6HVW - chains L and V of the 28 polymer chains in the assembly; structure by X-ray diffraction, 3.00 A resolution.

== Chain L ==
Molecule: Proteasome subunit beta type-6
From: Saccharomyces cerevisiae (strain ATCC 204508 / S288c)
Notes: EC 3.4.25.1
Reference sequence: P23724 (PSB6_YEAST); residues 1-222 here correspond to UniProt positions 20-241 (UniProt number = residue number + 19)
Chain sequence (222 residues; each row starts with the number of its first residue):
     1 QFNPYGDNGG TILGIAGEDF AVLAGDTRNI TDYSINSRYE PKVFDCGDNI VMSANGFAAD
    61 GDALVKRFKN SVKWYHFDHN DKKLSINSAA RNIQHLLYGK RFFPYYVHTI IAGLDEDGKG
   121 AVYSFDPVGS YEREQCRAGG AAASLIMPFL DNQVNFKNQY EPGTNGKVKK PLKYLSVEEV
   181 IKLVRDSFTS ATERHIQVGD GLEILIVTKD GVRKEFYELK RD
Bound ions: Mg2+: Asp222 (shared with Ile163(V), Asp166(V), Ser169(V) of chain V)
Small-molecule neighbours: GVW ((2S)-N-[(2S,3R)-1-[(4AS,8AS)-1,2,3,4,4A,5,6,7,8,8A-decahydronaphthalen-2-yl]-4-methyl-3,4-bis(oxidanyl)pentan-2-yl]-3-(4-methoxyphenyl)-2-[[(2S)-2-(2-morpholin-4-ylethanoylamino)propanoyl]amino]propanamide): Asp126, Pro127, Val128, Ser130, Glu132

== Chain V ==
Molecule: Proteasome subunit beta type-10, Proteasome subunit beta type-2
From: Homo sapiens
Notes: EC 3.4.25.1; engineered mutation(s): Chimera: 1-53 Homo sapiens,Chimera: 1-53 Homo sapiens,Chimera: 1-53 Homo sapiens,Chimera: 1-53 Homo sapiens
Reference sequence: chimeric construct of P40306, P25043: residues 1-53 from P40306 (PSB10_HUMAN) positions 40-92 (UniProt number = residue number + 39); residues 54-226 from P25043 positions 83-255 (UniProt number = residue number + 29)
Chain sequence (226 residues; row label = number of the first residue in the row):
     1 TTIAGLVFQD GVILGADTRA TNDSVVADKS CEKIHFIAPK IYCCGAGVAA DAEAVTQLIG
    61 SNIELHSLYT SREPRVVSAL QMLKQHLFKY QGHIGAYLIV AGVDPTGSHL FSIHAHGSTD
   121 VGYYLSLGSG SLAAMAVLES HWKQDLTKEE AIKLASDAIQ AGIWNDLGSG SNVDVCVMEI
   181 GKDAEYLRNY LTPNVREEKQ KSYKFPRGTT AVLKESIVNI CDIQEE
Disordered / not traced: 224-226
Covalently attached groups: compound GVW linked to Thr1
Bound ions: Mg2+: Ile163, Asp166, Ser169 (shared with Asp222(L) of chain L)
Small-molecule neighbours: GVW ((2S)-N-[(2S,3R)-1-[(4AS,8AS)-1,2,3,4,4A,5,6,7,8,8A-decahydronaphthalen-2-yl]-4-methyl-3,4-bis(oxidanyl)pentan-2-yl]-3-(4-methoxyphenyl)-2-[[(2S)-2-(2-morpholin-4-ylethanoylamino)propanoyl]amino]propanamide): Arg19, Ala20, Thr21, Asn22, Cys31, Glu32, Lys33, His35, Gly45, Ala46, Gly47, Val48, Ala49, Ala52, Glu53, Ser129, Gly168, Ser169
Reported in the primary citation:
  - binding site for GVW: Asn22, Gly45
  - binding site for GVW: Val48 (proposed by the authors, not directly observed)
  - catalytic residues: Thr1

== Interface between chain L and chain V ==
Pairs across the interface - 56 pairs, chain L then chain V:
  Arg28(L) - Leu167(V)
  Ile30(L) - Leu167(V)  hydrophobic
  Asp32(L) - Leu167(V)
  Tyr33(L) - Ser129(V)
  Tyr33(L) - Asn165(V)
  Tyr33(L) - Asp166(V)
  Tyr33(L) - Leu167(V)  hydrogen bond (backbone-backbone)
  Tyr33(L) - Gly168(V)
  Ile35(L) - Trp164(V)
  Ile35(L) - Leu167(V)  hydrophobic
  Arg38(L) - Trp164(V)  hydrogen bond (side chain-backbone)
  Arg38(L) - Asn165(V)
  Phe149(L) - Tyr203(V)
  Asn152(L) - Phe205(V)
  Gln153(L) - Tyr203(V)
  Asn158(L) - Thr209(V)
  Gln159(L) - Phe205(V)
  Gln159(L) - Thr209(V)
  Tyr160(L) - Thr209(V)  hydrogen bond (backbone-backbone)
  Tyr160(L) - Ala211(V)  hydrophobic
  Pro162(L) - Pro206(V)  hydrophobic
  Pro162(L) - Arg207(V)
  Pro162(L) - Gly208(V)
  Gly166(L) - Ala211(V)
  Lys182(L) - Gln200(V)
  Leu183(L) - Tyr203(V)
  Arg185(L) - Glu197(V)  salt bridge
  Arg185(L) - Gln200(V)  hydrogen bond
  Asp186(L) - Lys199(V)
  Asp186(L) - Gln200(V)  hydrogen bond (side chain-backbone)
  Asp186(L) - Lys201(V)  hydrogen bond (side chain-backbone)
  Asp186(L) - Tyr203(V)  hydrogen bond
  Thr189(L) - Arg196(V)
  Thr189(L) - Glu197(V)
  Ser190(L) - Arg196(V)  hydrogen bond
  Glu193(L) - Val26(V)
  Glu193(L) - Lys29(V)  salt bridge
  Glu193(L) - Arg196(V)
  Arg194(L) - Val25(V)
  Arg194(L) - Val26(V)  hydrogen bond (side chain-backbone)
  Arg194(L) - Ala27(V)  hydrogen bond (side chain-backbone)
  Arg194(L) - Lys29(V)
  His195(L) - Ser24(V)
  Ile196(L) - Arg19(V)
  Ile196(L) - Ser24(V)  hydrogen bond (backbone-backbone)
  Ile196(L) - Val26(V)  hydrophobic
  Ile196(L) - Leu167(V)
  Lys220(L) - Asn194(V)  hydrogen bond (side chain-backbone)
  Arg221(L) - Trp164(V)
  Asp222(L) - Arg19(V)  salt bridge
  Asp222(L) - Ile163(V)
  Asp222(L) - Trp164(V)
  Asp222(L) - Asp166(V)
  Asp222(L) - Ser169(V)
  Asp222(L) - Ser171(V)  hydrogen bond (side chain-backbone)
  Asp222(L) - Asn194(V)
Also at the interface, not in a pair above, chain L (33 interface residues in all): Ser34, Glu161, Gly163, Asn165, Gln197, Glu218
Also at the interface, not in a pair above, chain V (34 interface residues in all): Thr21, Asp23, Asp28, Gly170, Val195, Val212

== In short ==
33 residues of chain L face 34 of chain V across their interface; the contacts include 13 hydrogen bonds and 3
salt bridges. Polar contacts include Arg185(L)-Glu197(V), Glu193(L)-Lys29(V) and Asp222(L)-Arg19(V). Ligands
of chain L: compound GVW. From the paper: the catalytic residue Thr1(V); a binding site for GVW at Asn22(V),
Gly45(V) and Val48(V).
Chain L is Proteasome subunit beta type-6 (Saccharomyces cerevisiae (strain ATCC 204508 / S288c)) and chain V
is Proteasome subunit beta type-10, Proteasome subunit beta type-2 (Homo sapiens); the structure, Yeast 20S
proteasome with human beta2i (1-53) in complex with 43, was determined by X-ray diffraction together with
6HTB, 6HTC, 6HTD, 6HTP, 6HTR, 6HUB and 30 further entries from the same study.
